9C39 - chains C and D of the 16 polymer chains in the assembly; structure by electron microscopy, 3.40 A resolution.

Chain C (and D):
Name: Phage protein
From: Shigella phage Sf14
Notes: chain D of this document is another copy of the same molecule, construct and numbering; everything in this record applies to it too
UniProt: A0A2K9VK88 (A0A2K9VK88_9CAUD); residues 1-149 here = UniProt positions 1-149
Chain sequence (149 residues; numbered 1 to 149; the number before each row is that of its first residue):
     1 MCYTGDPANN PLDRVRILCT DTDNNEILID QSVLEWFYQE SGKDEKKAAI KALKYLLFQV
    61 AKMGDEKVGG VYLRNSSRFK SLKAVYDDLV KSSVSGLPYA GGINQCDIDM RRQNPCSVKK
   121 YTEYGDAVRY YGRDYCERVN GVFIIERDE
Not modelled in the structure: 1-3, 134-149 (chain D: 1-3, 133-149)

How chain C and chain D interact:
Contacting residue pairs - 49 pairs, chain C then chain D:
  Ser-32(C) / Gly-5(D)  hydrogen bond (side chain-backbone)
  Ser-32(C) / Pro-7(D)
  Val-33(C) / Ile-17(D)  hydrophobic
  Trp-36(C) / Pro-7(D)
  Trp-36(C) / Ala-8(D)  hydrophobic
  Trp-36(C) / Arg-14(D)
  Trp-36(C) / Ile-17(D)
  Phe-37(C) / Ile-17(D)  hydrophobic
  Tyr-55(C) / Thr-22(D)  hydrogen bond
  Leu-57(C) / Val-85(D)
  Phe-58(C) / Thr-20(D)
  Phe-58(C) / Val-85(D)  hydrophobic
  Phe-58(C) / Leu-89(D)  hydrophobic
  Gln-59(C) / Thr-20(D)  hydrogen bond
  Ala-61(C) / Arg-78(D)
  Ala-61(C) / Ser-81(D)
  Ala-61(C) / Leu-82(D)
  Lys-62(C) / Thr-20(D)  hydrogen bond (side chain-backbone)
  Lys-62(C) / Asp-21(D)  salt bridge
  Lys-62(C) / Arg-78(D)  hydrogen bond (backbone-side chain)
  Lys-62(C) / Leu-82(D)
  Gly-64(C) / Arg-74(D)
  Gly-64(C) / Arg-78(D)
  Asp-65(C) / Tyr-72(D)
  Asp-65(C) / Leu-73(D)
  Asp-65(C) / Arg-74(D)  salt bridge
  Glu-66(C) / Tyr-72(D)
  Glu-66(C) / Leu-73(D)
  Lys-67(C) / Gly-70(D)  hydrogen bond (side chain-backbone)
  Lys-67(C) / Val-71(D)
  Lys-67(C) / Tyr-72(D)  hydrogen bond (backbone-backbone)
  Val-68(C) / Gly-70(D)
  Gly-69(C) / Gly-70(D)  hydrogen bond (backbone-backbone)
  Ser-76(C) / Arg-74(D)  hydrogen bond
  Ser-76(C) / Ser-77(D)
  Phe-79(C) / Ser-81(D)
  Phe-79(C) / Ala-84(D)  hydrophobic
  Phe-79(C) / Val-85(D)  hydrophobic
  Lys-83(C) / Asp-88(D)  salt bridge
  Lys-91(C) / Asp-88(D)  salt bridge
  Ser-117(C) / Gln-105(D)  hydrogen bond (backbone-backbone)
  Val-118(C) / Gly-102(D)
  Val-118(C) / Gln-105(D)
  Lys-119(C) / Tyr-124(D)
  Lys-120(C) / Tyr-124(D)
  Tyr-121(C) / Tyr-124(D)  hydrogen bond (backbone-side chain)
  Tyr-121(C) / Gly-125(D)  hydrogen bond (side chain-backbone)
  Tyr-121(C) / Ala-127(D)
  Tyr-121(C) / Val-128(D)  hydrophobic
Also at the interface, not in a pair above, chain C (30 interface residues in all): Lys-54, Met-63, Tyr-72, Asp-87, Cys-116
Also at the interface, not in a pair above, chain D (33 interface residues in all): Leu-53, Leu-56, Val-90, Ile-103, Asn-104, Asp-126

In short:
The interface between chain C and chain D involves 30 residues on one side and 33 on the other, with 12
hydrogen bonds and 4 salt bridges. Among the polar pairs are Lys-62(C)/Asp-21(D), Asp-65(C)/Arg-74(D) and
Lys-83(C)/Asp-88(D).
Both chains are Phage protein (Shigella phage Sf14). Entry 9C39 (Bacteriophage Sf14 neck C6 reconstruction)
was determined by electron microscopy (same publication as 9C2D, 9C3A and 9C3B).
